3OUO - chains A and B; structure by X-ray diffraction, 2.30 A resolution.

Chain A (and B):
Molecule: Nucleoprotein
Source organism: Rift valley fever virus
Notes: chain B of this document is another copy of the same molecule, construct and numbering; everything in this record applies to it too
Reference sequence: P21700 (NCAP_RVFVZ); residues 1-245 here = UniProt positions 1-245
Chain sequence (245 residues; numbered 1 to 245; the number before each row is that of its first residue):
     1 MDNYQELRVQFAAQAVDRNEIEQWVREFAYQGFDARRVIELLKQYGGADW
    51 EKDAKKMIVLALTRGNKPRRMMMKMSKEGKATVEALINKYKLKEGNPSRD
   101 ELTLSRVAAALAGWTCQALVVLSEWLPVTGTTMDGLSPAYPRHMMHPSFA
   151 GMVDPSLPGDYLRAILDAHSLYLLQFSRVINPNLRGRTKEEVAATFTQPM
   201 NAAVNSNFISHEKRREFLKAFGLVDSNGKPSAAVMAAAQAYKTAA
Disordered / not traced: 1
Modified / non-standard residues: Mse1 (selenomethionine); Mse57, Mse71, Mse72, Mse73, Mse75, Mse133, Mse144, Mse145, Mse152, Mse200, Mse235 (selenomethionine; parent Met)
Ligand contacts: nitrite ion (NO2): Gln31, Gly32, Phe33, Ala202, Ala203, Ser206
Swiss-Prot annotation at these positions:
  - binding site (RNA): Tyr30, Phe33, Lys67, Ser105, Arg106, Arg185, Thr195
  - site: Trp125 (Important for dimerization)
  - mutagenesis: Arg64 (R64D: Complete loss of RNA-binding; when associated with A-67 and A-74), Lys67 (K67D: Complete loss of RNA-binding; when associated with A-64 and A-74), Lys74 (K74D: Complete loss of RNA-binding; when associated with A-64 and A-67)

Chain A / chain B interface:
Residue-residue contacts (73):
  Tyr4(A) - Arg36(B)
  Tyr4(A) - Ile39(B)  hydrophobic
  Tyr4(A) - Glu40(B)
  Tyr4(A) - Phe208(B)
  Gln5(A) - Arg36(B)
  Gln5(A) - Asn207(B)
  Gln5(A) - Phe208(B)
  Gln5(A) - Ile209(B)  hydrogen bond (side chain-backbone)
  Gln5(A) - Ser210(B)
  Leu7(A) - Lys43(B)
  Arg8(A) - Ile39(B)
  Arg8(A) - Ala109(B)  hydrogen bond (side chain-backbone)
  Arg8(A) - Ala110(B)  hydrogen bond (side chain-backbone)
  Arg8(A) - Leu111(B)
  Arg8(A) - Ala112(B)
  Arg8(A) - Gly113(B)
  Arg8(A) - Mse152(B)
  Arg8(A) - Phe208(B)
  Arg8(A) - Ile209(B)
  Phe11(A) - Glu51(B)
  Phe11(A) - Lys55(B)
  Phe11(A) - Ile58(B)  hydrophobic
  Phe11(A) - Leu111(B)  hydrophobic
  Phe11(A) - Trp114(B)
  Ala12(A) - Gly113(B)
  Ala12(A) - Trp114(B)
  Ala12(A) - Gln117(B)  hydrogen bond (backbone-side chain)
  Ala12(A) - Phe217(B)  hydrophobic
  Gln14(A) - Glu51(B)  hydrogen bond
  Gln14(A) - Lys55(B)  hydrogen bond
  Gln14(A) - Trp114(B)
  Ala15(A) - Trp114(B)  hydrogen bond (backbone-side chain)
  Val16(A) - Trp114(B)
  Val16(A) - Gln117(B)
  Val16(A) - Val121(B)  hydrophobic
  Arg18(A) - Val120(B)
  Arg18(A) - Val121(B)
  Ile21(A) - Trp114(B)  hydrophobic
  Ile21(A) - Val121(B)  hydrophobic
  Ile21(A) - Leu122(B)  hydrophobic
  Glu22(A) - Trp125(B)
  Trp24(A) - Lys52(B)
  Trp24(A) - Lys55(B)
  Trp24(A) - Lys56(B)
  Trp24(A) - Val59(B)  hydrophobic
  Val25(A) - Leu122(B)  hydrophobic
  Val25(A) - Trp125(B)  hydrophobic
  Glu27(A) - Ser76(B)  hydrogen bond (backbone-side chain)
  Glu27(A) - Glu78(B)
  Glu27(A) - Gly79(B)
  Glu27(A) - Thr82(B)  hydrogen bond
  Phe28(A) - Lys56(B)
  Phe28(A) - Leu60(B)  hydrophobic
  Phe28(A) - Arg64(B)  hydrogen bond (backbone-side chain)
  Phe28(A) - Thr82(B)
  Ala29(A) - Arg64(B)
  Ala29(A) - Lys74(B)
  Ala29(A) - Mse75(B)
  Tyr30(A) - Arg64(B)
  Tyr30(A) - Lys74(B)
  Gln31(A) - Lys74(B)  hydrogen bond (backbone-backbone)
  Gln31(A) - Mse75(B)
  Gln31(A) - Ser76(B)
  Gly32(A) - Lys74(B)  hydrogen bond (backbone-side chain)
  Asp34(A) - Lys77(B)  salt bridge
  Asn96(A) - Mse73(B)  hydrogen bond (side chain-backbone)
  Asn96(A) - Lys74(B)  hydrogen bond
  Arg99(A) - Mse75(B)  hydrogen bond (side chain-backbone)
  Arg99(A) - Ser76(B)
  Arg99(A) - Lys77(B)
  Arg99(A) - Lys80(B)
  Arg187(A) - Arg185(B)
  Glu191(A) - Arg185(B)
Interface residues without a listed pair, chain A (27 interface residues in all): Val9, Arg37
Interface residues without a listed pair, chain B (47 interface residues in all): Trp50, Ala54, Thr63, Val83, Ala118, Gly151, Pro182, Lys213

Summary:
The interface between chain A and chain B involves 27 residues on one side and 47 on the other; the contacts
include 15 hydrogen bonds and 1 salt bridge. Polar pairs include Asp34(A)-Lys77(B), Gln5(A)-Ile209(B) and
Arg8(A)-Ala109(B). Ligands of chain A: nitrite ion.
Chain A and chain B are both Nucleoprotein (Rift valley fever virus); the structure, Structure of the
Nucleoprotein from Rift Valley Fever Virus, was determined by X-ray diffraction together with 3OV9 from the
same study.
